PDB entry 8G0T | X-ray diffraction, 2.45 A resolution | chains B and C of the 3 polymer chains in the assembly

# Chain B (and C)
Protein: Acetyl-coenzyme A synthetase
Source organism: Cryptococcus neoformans
Notes: chain C of this document is another copy of the same molecule, construct and numbering; everything in this record applies to it too
Reference sequence: A0A854QMN0 (A0A854QMN0_CRYNV); residue numbers follow UniProt; this construct covers 2-680
Amino-acid sequence (694 residues; each row starts with the number of its first residue; numbers below 1 keep their minus sign (Met-13 is residue -13)):
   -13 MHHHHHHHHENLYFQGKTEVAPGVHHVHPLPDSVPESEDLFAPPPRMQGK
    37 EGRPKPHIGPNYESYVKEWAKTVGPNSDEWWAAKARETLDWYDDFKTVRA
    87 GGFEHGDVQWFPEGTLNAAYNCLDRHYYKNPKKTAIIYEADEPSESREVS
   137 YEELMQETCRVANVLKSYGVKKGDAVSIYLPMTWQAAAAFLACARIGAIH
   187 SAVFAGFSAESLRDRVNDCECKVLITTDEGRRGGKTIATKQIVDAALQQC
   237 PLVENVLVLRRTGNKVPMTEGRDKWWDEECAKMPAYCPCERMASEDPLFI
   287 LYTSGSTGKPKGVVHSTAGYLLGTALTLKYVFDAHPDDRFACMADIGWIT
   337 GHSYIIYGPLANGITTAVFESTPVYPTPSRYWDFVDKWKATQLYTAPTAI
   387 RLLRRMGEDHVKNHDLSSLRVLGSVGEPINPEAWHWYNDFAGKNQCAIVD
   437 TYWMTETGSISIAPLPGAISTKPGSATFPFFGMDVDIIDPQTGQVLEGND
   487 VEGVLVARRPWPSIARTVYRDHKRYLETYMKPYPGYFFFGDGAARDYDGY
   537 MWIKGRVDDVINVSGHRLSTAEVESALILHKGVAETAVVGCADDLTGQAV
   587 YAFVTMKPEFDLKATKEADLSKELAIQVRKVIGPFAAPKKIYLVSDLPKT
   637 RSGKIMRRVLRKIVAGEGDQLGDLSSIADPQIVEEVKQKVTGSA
Disordered / not traced: -13 to 10, 291-293, 678-680 (chain C: -13 to 10, 291-293, 653-665, 678-680)
Construct notes: initiating methionine (-13); expression tag (-12 to 1)
Residues lining bound ligands: YHK (5'-O-[(R)-(cyclopropyloxy)(hydroxy)phosphoryl]adenosine): Trp334, Ile335, Thr336, Ser410, Val411, Gly412, Glu413, Pro414, Asp436, Thr437, Tyr438, Trp439, Met440, Thr441, Glu442, Asp527, Ile539, Arg542, Lys640
Reported in the primary citation:
  - binding site for YHK: Trp439

# How chain B and chain C interact
Contacting residue pairs (38):
  Asp76(B) - Lys82(C)  salt bridge
  Asp79(B) - Asp79(C)
  Tyr106(B) - Glu99(C)  hydrogen bond
  Tyr113(B) - Ala86(C)  hydrophobic
  Tyr113(B) - Gly87(C)  hydrogen bond (side chain-backbone)
  Tyr113(B) - Asp93(C)
  Tyr113(B) - Gln95(C)
  Tyr114(B) - Thr83(C)
  Tyr114(B) - Ala86(C)  hydrophobic
  Tyr114(B) - Gln95(C)  hydrogen bond
  Tyr114(B) - Pro98(C)
  Tyr114(B) - Glu99(C)
  Met141(B) - Gln95(C)
  Gln142(B) - His91(C)
  Gln142(B) - Asp93(C)  hydrogen bond
  Arg146(B) - His91(C)
  Ser153(B) - Arg506(C)
  Ala267(B) - His508(C)
  Ala267(B) - Lys509(C)  hydrogen bond (backbone-backbone)
  Lys268(B) - Arg506(C)
  Lys268(B) - Asp507(C)
  Lys268(B) - His508(C)  hydrogen bond (backbone-backbone)
  Met269(B) - Arg506(C)
  Met269(B) - His508(C)
  Pro270(B) - Thr503(C)
  Pro270(B) - His508(C)
  Ala271(B) - His91(C)
  Ala271(B) - Gly92(C)  hydrogen bond (backbone-backbone)
  Ala271(B) - Asp93(C)
  Tyr272(B) - Asp93(C)
  Tyr272(B) - Gln95(C)
  Tyr272(B) - Pro98(C)
  Tyr272(B) - Glu281(C)
  Pro274(B) - Glu281(C)
  Pro274(B) - Asp282(C)
  Arg277(B) - Asp79(C)  salt bridge
  Arg277(B) - Glu99(C)  hydrogen bond (side chain-backbone)
  Arg277(B) - Thr101(C)
Interface residues without a listed pair, chain B (20 interface residues in all): Tyr78, Glu138, Lys157
Interface residues without a listed pair, chain C (22 interface residues in all): Glu90, Lys158, Ala279

# Overview
Chain B and chain C form an interface of 20 and 22 residues respectively, with 8 hydrogen bonds and 2 salt
bridges. Polar contacts include Asp76(B)-Lys82(C), Arg277(B)-Asp79(C) and Tyr106(B)-Glu99(C). Ligands of chain
B: compound YHK. From the paper: a binding site for YHK at Trp439(B).
Chain B and chain C are both Acetyl-coenzyme A synthetase (Cryptococcus neoformans); the structure, Crystal
Structure of Acetyl-CoA synthetase in complex with a cyclopropyl ester AMP inhibitor from Cryptococcus
neoformans ..., was determined by X-ray diffraction, deposited together with 9CD8.
